PDB entry 7PI9 | electron microscopy, 6.30 A resolution (low resolution: residue-level contacts below are approximate; hydrogen-bond / salt-bridge calls are withheld) | chains a and 3 of the 55 polymer chains in the assembly

[Chain a]
Name: 50S ribosomal protein L2
Source organism: Mycoplasma pneumoniae M129
Reference sequence: P75577 (RL2_MYCPN); residues 1-287 here = UniProt positions 1-287
Amino-acid sequence (287 residues; row label = number of the first residue in the row):
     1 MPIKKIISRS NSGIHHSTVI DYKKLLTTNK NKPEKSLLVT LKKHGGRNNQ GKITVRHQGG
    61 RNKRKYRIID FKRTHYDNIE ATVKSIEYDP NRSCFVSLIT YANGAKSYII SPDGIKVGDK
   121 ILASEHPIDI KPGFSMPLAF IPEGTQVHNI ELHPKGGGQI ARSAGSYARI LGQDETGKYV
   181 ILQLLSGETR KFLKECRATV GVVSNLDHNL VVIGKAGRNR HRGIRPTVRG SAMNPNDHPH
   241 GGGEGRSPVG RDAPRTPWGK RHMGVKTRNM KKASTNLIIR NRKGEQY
Not modelled in the structure: 1, 287

[Chain 3]
Molecule: 23S ribosomal RNA
Source organism: Mycoplasma pneumoniae M129
Sequence (2907 nucleotides; row label = number of the first residue in the row):
     1 UACAAUAAGU UACUAAGGGC UUAUGGUGGA UGCCUUGGCA CUAAUAGGCG AUGAAGGACG
    61 UGUUAACCUG CGAUAAGCUU CGGGUAGGUG GUAAGAACCU CAGAUCCGGA GAUUUCCGAA
   121 UGGAGCAAUC CGGUAGUUGG AAACAGCUAU CAUUAAUUGA UGAAUAAAUA GUCAAUUAAA
   181 GCAAUACGUG GUGAAGUGAA ACAUCUCAGU AGCCACAGGA AAAGAAAACG AAUGUGAUUC
   241 CGUGUGUAGU GGCGAGCGAA AGCGGAACAG GCCAAACUUA UCAUUAGAUA GGGGUUGUAG
   301 GGCUUGCAAU GUGGACUUGA AAACGAUAGA AGAAGCUGUU GGAAAGCAGC GCGCAAAAGG
   361 GUGAUAGCCC CGUAUUUGAA AUUGUUUUCA UACCUAGCGA GAUCCCUGAG UAGCUCGGAA
   421 AACGUUAUUU UGAGUGAAUC UGCCCAGACC AUUGGGUAAG CCUAAAUACU AAUUAGUGAC
   481 CGAUAGCGAA ACAGUACCGU GAGGGAAAGG UGAAAAGAAC CCAGAGAUGG GAGUGAAAUA
   541 GAUUCUGAAA CCAUAUGCCU ACAACGUGUC AGAGCACAUU AAUGUGUGAU GGCGUGCGUU
   601 UUGAAGUAUG AGCCGGCGAG UUAUGAUAGC AAGCGUUAGU UAACCAGGAG AUGGGGAGCU
   661 GUAGCGAAAG CGAGUUUUAA AAGAGCGUUU GUUUGUUAUU AUAGACCCGA AACGGGUUGA
   721 GCUAGUCAUG AGCAGGUUGA AGGUUGAGUA ACAUCAACUG GAGGACCGAA CCGACUCUCG
   781 UUGAAACGAU AGCGGAUGAC UUGUGAUUAG GGGUGAAAUU CCAAUCGAAA UCCGUGAUAG
   841 CUGGUUCUCG UCGAAAUAGC UUUAAGGCUA GCGUGAGAUC ACAAAUAAGU GGAGGUAAAG
   901 CUACUGAAUG UAUGAUGGCG CCACCUAGGC GUACUGAAUA CAAUUAAACU CUGAAUGCCA
   961 UUUAUUUUAU UCUCGCAGUC AGACAGUGGG GGAUAAGCUU CAUUGUCAAG AGGGGAAGAG
  1021 CCCAGAUCAU UAAAUAAGGU CCCCAAAAUA UACUAAGUGG AAAAGGAUGU GAAAGUGCUA
  1081 AAACAGCAAG GAUGUUGGCU UAGAAGCAGC CAUCGUUUAA AGAGUGCGUA ACAGCUCACU
  1141 UGUCGAGUGU UUUUGCGCCG AAGAUGUAAC GGGGCUAAGU AUAUUACCGA AUUUAUGGAU
  1201 AAGAUUUAUA UCUUGUGGUA GACGAGCGUU GUAUUGGAGU UGAAGUCAAA GCGUGAGCAU
  1261 UGGUGGAUCC AAUACAAGUG AGAAUGCCGG CAUGAGUAAC GCUUGGGAGU GAGAAUCUCC
  1321 CAAACCGAUU GACUAAGGUU UCCUGGACCA GGGUCGUCCU UCCAGGGUUA GUCUGGACCU
  1381 AAGCUGAGGC UGAAAAGCGU AGGCGAUGGA CAACAGGUUA AUAUUCCUGU ACUUACAGUU
  1441 AGACUGAUGG AGUGACAAAG AAGGUUUUCC ACCCCCAUAA UUGGAUUUGG GGAUAAAUCA
  1501 UAAGGUGGUA CAAUAGGCAA AUCCGUUGUG CAUAACAUUG AGUGAUGAUG UCGAGUGAAU
  1561 GAGUGAUCAA GUAGCGAAGG UGGUAUUAAU CAUGCUUUCA AGAAAAGCUU CUAGGGUUAA
  1621 UCUAGCUGUA ACCAGUACCG AGAACGAACA CACGUAGUCA AGGAGAGGAU CCUAAGGUUA
  1681 GCGAGUGAAC UAUAGCCAAG GAACUCUGCA AAUUAACCCC GUAAGUUAGC GAGAAGGGGU
  1741 GCUUAUGUAA AAGUAAGCCG CAGUGAAGAA CGAGGGGGGA CUGUUUAACU AAAACACAAC
  1801 UCUAUGCCAA ACCGUAAGGU GAUGUAUAUG GGGUGACACC UGCCCAGUGC UGGAAGGUUA
  1861 AAGAAGGAGG UUAGCGCAAG CGAAGCUUUU AACUGAAGCC CCAGUGAACG GCGGCCGUAA
  1921 CUAUAACGGU CCUAAGGUAG CGAAAUUCCU AGUCGGGUAA AUUCCGUCCC GCUUGAAUGG
  1981 UGUAACCAUC UCUUGACUGU CUCGGCUAUA GACUCGGUGA AAUCCAGGUA CGGGUGAAGA
  2041 CACCCGUUAG GCGCAACGGG ACGGAAAGAC CCCGUGAAGC UUUACUGUAG CUUAAUAUUG
  2101 AUCAGGACAU UAUCAUGUAG AGAAUAGGUA GGAGCAAUCG AUGCAAGUUC GCUAGGACUU
  2161 GUUGAUGCGA AAGGUGGAAU ACUACCCUUG GUUGUGUGCU GUUCUAAUUG GUAACUGUUA
  2221 UCCAGUUUCA AGACAGUGUU AGGUGGGCAG UUUGACUGGG GCGGUCGCCU CCUAAAAGGU
  2281 AACGGAGGCG UACAAAGGUA CCUUCAGUAC GGUUGGAAAU CGUAUGUAGA GUGUAAUGGU
  2341 GUAAGGGUGC UUGACUGUGA GACAUACAGG UCGAACAGGU GAGAAAUCAG GUCAUAGUGA
  2401 UCCGGUGGUC CAGUAUGGAA UGGCCAUCGC UCAACGGAUA AAAGCUACUC CGGGGAUAAC
  2461 AGGCUGAUAC UGCCCAAGAG UUCAUAUCGA CGGCAGUGUU UGGCACCUCG AUGUCGACUC
  2521 AUCUCAUCCU CGAGCUGAAG CAGGUUCGAA GGGUUCGGCU GUUCGCCGAU UAAAGAGAUA
  2581 CGUGAGUUGG GUUCAAACCG UCGUGAGACA GGUUGGUCCC UAUCUAUUGU GCCCGUAGGA
  2641 AGAUUGAAGA GUGUUGCUUC UAGUACGAGA GGACCGAAGC GAGGACACCU CUUAUGCUCC
  2701 AGUUGUAGCG CCAGCUGCAC CGCUGGGUAG UAACGUGUCU AUUAGAUAAA CGCUGAAAGC
  2761 AUCUAAGUGU GAAACUAUCU CAAAGAUUAA UCUUCCCAUU UCGCAAGAAA GUAAGAGCCG
  2821 UCAAAGACGA UGACGUUGAU AGGUUACAGG UGUAAGCAUA GUGAUAUGUU GAGCUGAGUA
  2881 AUACUAAUUG CUCGAGGACU UAUUGGA
Not modelled in the structure: 1-7, 923-927, 1560-1569, 2901-2907

[Chain a / chain 3 interface]
Residue-residue contacts - 229 pairs, chain a then chain 3:
  Ile-7(a) / A740(3)
  Ile-7(a) / A741(3)
  Arg-9(a) / A740(3)
  Arg-9(a) / A741(3)
  Arg-9(a) / G1729(3)
  Ser-10(a) / A765(3)
  Asn-11(a) / A765(3)
  Asn-11(a) / C1730(3)
  Asn-11(a) / G1731(3)
  Asn-11(a) / G1733(3)
  Ser-12(a) / A765(3)
  Ser-12(a) / C766(3)
  Gly-13(a) / C1781(3)
  Ile-14(a) / A1780(3)
  Ile-14(a) / A1836(3)
  Ile-14(a) / A1984(3)
  Tyr-22(a) / A1601(3)
  Lys-23(a) / U1598(3)
  Asn-29(a) / U1598(3)
  Asn-29(a) / C1599(3)
  Asn-31(a) / A1601(3)
  Asn-31(a) / G1602(3)
  Lys-32(a) / C1456(3)
  Lys-35(a) / G1454(3)
  Lys-35(a) / A1455(3)
  Ser-36(a) / G1452(3)
  Thr-40(a) / A1603(3)
  Thr-40(a) / A1604(3)
  Leu-41(a) / U1823(3)
  Lys-42(a) / A1382(3)
  Lys-42(a) / G1383(3)
  Lys-43(a) / C727(3)
  His-44(a) / U1820(3)
  His-44(a) / G1821(3)
  His-44(a) / U1823(3)
  Gly-45(a) / U726(3)
  Arg-47(a) / U814(3)
  Arg-47(a) / G815(3)
  Asn-48(a) / G1818(3)
  Asn-48(a) / G1819(3)
  Asn-49(a) / C1398(3)
  Asn-49(a) / G1399(3)
  Asn-49(a) / G1819(3)
  Gln-50(a) / U808(3)
  Gln-50(a) / C1813(3)
  Gln-50(a) / G1818(3)
  Gly-51(a) / U808(3)
  Lys-52(a) / C1813(3)
  Ile-53(a) / U814(3)
  Thr-54(a) / G1819(3)
  Thr-54(a) / U1820(3)
  Val-55(a) / U1820(3)
  Val-55(a) / G1821(3)
  Arg-56(a) / G1831(3)
  Arg-56(a) / G1832(3)
  His-57(a) / G1830(3)
  His-57(a) / G1831(3)
  Gln-58(a) / G1821(3)
  Gly-59(a) / C727(3)
  Gly-60(a) / U726(3)
  Gly-60(a) / C727(3)
  Arg-61(a) / C727(3)
  Asn-62(a) / A1600(3)
  Lys-63(a) / U729(3)
  Lys-65(a) / G1602(3)
  Lys-65(a) / A1603(3)
  Lys-65(a) / A1604(3)
  Arg-67(a) / A1601(3)
  Lys-72(a) / A2213(3)
  Tyr-76(a) / G1516(3)
  Tyr-76(a) / G1517(3)
  Lys-84(a) / U1526(3)
  Lys-84(a) / U1527(3)
  Tyr-88(a) / A1601(3)
  Pro-90(a) / A1601(3)
  Arg-92(a) / G1824(3)
  Arg-92(a) / U1825(3)
  Ala-102(a) / U1526(3)
  Asn-103(a) / G1516(3)
  Asn-103(a) / G1525(3)
  Gly-104(a) / G1516(3)
  Gly-104(a) / G1525(3)
  Gly-104(a) / U1526(3)
  Lys-106(a) / G1525(3)
  Lys-106(a) / U1526(3)
  Leu-152(a) / C1807(3)
  His-153(a) / C1808(3)
  His-153(a) / U2212(3)
  Pro-154(a) / U2212(3)
  Lys-155(a) / A2213(3)
  Gly-156(a) / A2213(3)
  Gln-159(a) / C1807(3)
  Gln-159(a) / U1825(3)
  Ile-160(a) / G1806(3)
  Ile-160(a) / U1825(3)
  Ala-161(a) / G1806(3)
  Ala-161(a) / U1825(3)
  Ala-161(a) / A1826(3)
  Arg-162(a) / G1824(3)
  Arg-162(a) / U1825(3)
  Arg-162(a) / A1826(3)
  Ser-163(a) / U1825(3)
  Ser-163(a) / A1826(3)
  Ala-164(a) / U1827(3)
  Gly-165(a) / U1827(3)
  Ser-166(a) / A1826(3)
  Tyr-179(a) / A2230(3)
  Tyr-179(a) / A2231(3)
  Leu-184(a) / G1806(3)
  Leu-185(a) / G1806(3)
  Leu-185(a) / A1826(3)
  Ser-186(a) / G1806(3)
  Ser-186(a) / A1826(3)
  Arg-190(a) / G1806(3)
  Arg-190(a) / C1807(3)
  Asn-205(a) / U1827(3)
  Leu-206(a) / U1827(3)
  His-208(a) / U1827(3)
  His-208(a) / A1828(3)
  Asn-209(a) / U1827(3)
  Val-212(a) / A1798(3)
  Val-212(a) / A1799(3)
  Ile-213(a) / A1798(3)
  Ile-213(a) / A1799(3)
  Gly-214(a) / A1798(3)
  Lys-215(a) / G764(3)
  Lys-215(a) / C1797(3)
  Lys-215(a) / A1798(3)
  Ala-216(a) / A799(3)
  Ala-216(a) / C1797(3)
  Ala-216(a) / A1798(3)
  Gly-217(a) / A799(3)
  Arg-218(a) / C1599(3)
  Arg-218(a) / A1600(3)
  Asn-219(a) / A1798(3)
  Arg-220(a) / A799(3)
  His-221(a) / A799(3)
  His-221(a) / A1600(3)
  Ile-224(a) / G1830(3)
  Arg-225(a) / G725(3)
  Arg-225(a) / U726(3)
  Arg-225(a) / A816(3)
  Pro-226(a) / A799(3)
  Pro-226(a) / A1796(3)
  Pro-226(a) / C1797(3)
  Thr-227(a) / A1796(3)
  Thr-227(a) / C1797(3)
  Val-228(a) / A817(3)
  Val-228(a) / A1796(3)
  Arg-229(a) / C1795(3)
  Arg-229(a) / A1796(3)
  Arg-229(a) / U1834(3)
  Arg-229(a) / G1835(3)
  Gly-230(a) / G1833(3)
  Ser-231(a) / G1833(3)
  Ser-231(a) / U1834(3)
  Ala-232(a) / A817(3)
  Ala-232(a) / A818(3)
  Met-233(a) / A817(3)
  Asn-234(a) / U819(3)
  Pro-235(a) / C2080(3)
  Pro-235(a) / U2081(3)
  Asn-236(a) / A828(3)
  Asp-237(a) / G815(3)
  His-238(a) / G1832(3)
  His-240(a) / G1832(3)
  His-240(a) / G1833(3)
  Gly-242(a) / A2606(3)
  Gly-243(a) / A2606(3)
  Gly-243(a) / G2607(3)
  Glu-244(a) / G2607(3)
  Gly-245(a) / C2598(3)
  Gly-245(a) / C2599(3)
  Arg-246(a) / C1795(3)
  Arg-246(a) / U1834(3)
  Arg-246(a) / G1835(3)
  Arg-246(a) / U1978(3)
  Arg-246(a) / G1979(3)
  Arg-246(a) / C2598(3)
  Arg-246(a) / C2599(3)
  Pro-248(a) / U1978(3)
  Val-249(a) / C1909(3)
  Val-249(a) / G1910(3)
  Gly-250(a) / C1909(3)
  Gly-250(a) / G1910(3)
  Gly-250(a) / U2604(3)
  Gly-250(a) / G2605(3)
  Arg-251(a) / C1909(3)
  Arg-251(a) / U2082(3)
  Arg-251(a) / U2083(3)
  Asp-252(a) / U1848(3)
  Asp-252(a) / G1849(3)
  Asp-252(a) / C1909(3)
  Ala-253(a) / G1849(3)
  Pro-254(a) / A1908(3)
  Arg-255(a) / U2082(3)
  Arg-255(a) / G2247(3)
  Pro-257(a) / G1831(3)
  Pro-257(a) / G1832(3)
  Trp-258(a) / C1812(3)
  Trp-258(a) / C1813(3)
  Gly-259(a) / G2247(3)
  Lys-260(a) / C1812(3)
  Arg-261(a) / G1849(3)
  Arg-261(a) / C1850(3)
  His-262(a) / G1831(3)
  His-262(a) / G1832(3)
  Met-263(a) / U1803(3)
  Met-263(a) / G1831(3)
  Met-263(a) / C1850(3)
  Gly-264(a) / C1850(3)
  Gly-264(a) / U1851(3)
  Val-265(a) / C1850(3)
  Val-265(a) / U1851(3)
  Lys-266(a) / U1851(3)
  Lys-266(a) / G1852(3)
  Thr-267(a) / A1804(3)
  Thr-267(a) / A1810(3)
  Thr-267(a) / A1811(3)
  Arg-268(a) / G1806(3)
  Arg-268(a) / C1807(3)
  Asn-269(a) / U2092(3)
  Asn-269(a) / U2093(3)
  Lys-271(a) / U2093(3)
  Lys-271(a) / A2094(3)
  Lys-271(a) / A2235(3)
  Ser-274(a) / C1807(3)
  Asn-276(a) / G2232(3)
  Arg-282(a) / A1804(3)
Also at the interface, not in a pair above, chain a (144 interface residues in all): Lys-4, Ser-8, His-15, Val-19, Ile-20, Pro-33, Leu-38, Asp-89, Tyr-101, Ala-105, Asp-207, Arg-222, Gly-241, Ser-247, Thr-256, Lys-272, Lys-283
Also at the interface, not in a pair above, chain 3 (126 interface residues in all): A728, G742, G763, G813, G827, U1453, A1515, U1727, U1782, C1802, U1805, A1809, G1814, A1817, A1985, G2090, A2214, C2229, C2248, A2608

[In short]
Chain a and chain 3 form an interface of 144 and 126 residues respectively.
Chain a is 50S ribosomal protein L2 and chain 3 is 23S ribosomal RNA, both from Mycoplasma pneumoniae M129;
the structure, 70S ribosome with EF-Tu-tRNA and P-site tRNA in spectinomycin-treated Mycoplasma pneumoniae
cells, was determined by electron microscopy (same publication as 7OOC, 7OOD, 7P6Z, 7PAH, 7PAI, 7PAJ and 23
further entries).
